PDB entry 4YM6 | X-ray diffraction, 3.51 A resolution | chains E and I of the 10 polymer chains in the assembly

Chain E:
Name: Histone H3.1
Organism: Homo sapiens
Reference sequence: P68431 (H31_HUMAN); residues 0-135 here correspond to UniProt positions 1-136 (UniProt number = residue number + 1)
Sequence (139 residues; row label = number of the first residue in the row; numbers below 1 keep their minus sign (Gly-3 is residue -3)):
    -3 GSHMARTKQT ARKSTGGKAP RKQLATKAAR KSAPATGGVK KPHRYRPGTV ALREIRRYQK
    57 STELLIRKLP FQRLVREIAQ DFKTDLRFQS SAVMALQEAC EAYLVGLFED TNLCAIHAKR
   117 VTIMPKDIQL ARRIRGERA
Unresolved in the structure: -3 to 36
Sequence notes: expression tag (-3 to -1)
Curated features (UniProtKB/Swiss-Prot):
  - modified residue: Arg2 (Asymmetric dimethylarginine), Thr3 (Phosphothreonine), Lys4 (Allysine), Gln5 (5-glutamyl dopamine), Thr6 (Phosphothreonine), Arg8 (Citrulline), Lys9 (N6,N6,N6-trimethyllysine), Ser10 (ADP-ribosylserine), Thr11 (Phosphothreonine), Lys14 (N6-(2-hydroxyisobutyryl)lysine), Arg17 (Asymmetric dimethylarginine), Lys18 (N6-(2-hydroxyisobutyryl)lysine), Lys23 (N6-(2-hydroxyisobutyryl)lysine), Arg26 (Citrulline), Lys27 (N6,N6,N6-trimethyllysine), Ser28 (ADP-ribosylserine), Lys36 (N6,N6,N6-trimethyllysine), Lys37 (N6-methyllysine), Tyr41 (Phosphotyrosine), Lys56 (N6,N6,N6-trimethyllysine) and 8 more in UniProt
  - lipidation: Lys18 (N6-decanoyllysine)

Chain I:
Molecule: 145-nt DNA strand
Sequence (145 nucleotides; row label = number of the first residue in the row):
     1 ATCAATATCC ACCTGCAGAT TCTACCAAAA GTGTATTTGG AAACTGCTCC ATCAAAAGGC
    61 ATGTTCAGCT GAATTCAGCT GAACATGCCT TTTGATGGAG CAGTTTCCAA ATACACXTTG
   121 GTAGAATCTG CAGGTGGATA TTGAT
Modified / non-standard residues: T64 ((6-4)photoproduct) at position 117

How chain E and chain I interact:
Contacting residue pairs (27):
  His39(E) - DA5(I)  sugar contact
  Arg40(E) - DG81(I)  base contact
  Arg40(E) - DA82(I)  base contact
  Arg40(E) - DA83(I)  hydrogen bond to the sugar
  Tyr41(E) - DT6(I)  phosphate contact
  Tyr41(E) - DA7(I)  sugar contact
  Tyr41(E) - DA82(I)  sugar contact
  Tyr41(E) - DA83(I)  hydrogen bond to the phosphate
  Pro43(E) - DG81(I)  phosphate contact
  Pro43(E) - DA82(I)  sugar contact
  Gly44(E) - DG81(I)  phosphate contact
  Gly44(E) - DA82(I)  hydrogen bond to the phosphate
  Thr45(E) - DA82(I)  phosphate contact
  Val46(E) - DA82(I)  hydrogen bond to the phosphate
  Val46(E) - DA83(I)  phosphate contact
  Ala47(E) - DA82(I)  phosphate contact
  Arg49(E) - DA7(I)  phosphate contact
  Arg49(E) - DT8(I)  salt bridge to the phosphate
  Lys56(E) - DC9(I)  salt bridge to the phosphate
  Arg63(E) - DT90(I)  salt bridge to the phosphate
  Arg63(E) - DT91(I)  phosphate contact
  Lys64(E) - DT91(I)  hydrogen bond to the phosphate
  Leu65(E) - DT90(I)  phosphate contact
  Leu65(E) - DT91(I)  hydrogen bond to the phosphate
  Pro66(E) - DT90(I)  phosphate contact
  Arg69(E) - DT90(I)  salt bridge to the phosphate
  Arg83(E) - DG98(I)  base contact
Also at the interface, not in a pair above, chain E (19 interface residues in all): Lys37, Arg42, Lys115
Also at the interface, not in a pair above, chain I (16 interface residues in all): DG71, DA72, DC89, DA99, DG100

In short:
Chain E and chain I form an interface of 19 and 16 residues respectively; the contacts include 6 hydrogen
bonds and 4 salt bridges. Among the polar pairs are Arg40(E)-DA83(I), Tyr41(E)-DA83(I) and Gly44(E)-DA82(I).
Chain E is Histone H3.1 (Homo sapiens) and chain I is a 145-nt DNA strand; the structure, Crystal structure of
the human nucleosome containing 6-4PP (outside), was determined by X-ray diffraction (same publication as
4YM5).
